1RF0 - chains A and B of the 3 polymer chains in the assembly; structure by X-ray diffraction, 2.81 A resolution.

[Chain A]
Name: Fibrinogen alpha/alpha-E chain
Organism: Homo sapiens
Notes: fragment: Fibrinogen alpha/alpha-E Chain
UniProtKB: P02671 (FIBA_HUMAN); residues 126-191 here correspond to UniProt positions 145-210 (UniProt number = residue number + 19)
Chain sequence (66 residues; row label = number of the first residue in the row):
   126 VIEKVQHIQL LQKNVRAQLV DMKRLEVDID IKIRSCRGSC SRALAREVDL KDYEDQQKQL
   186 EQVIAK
Unresolved in the structure: 126, 191

[Chain B]
Name: Fibrinogen beta chain
Organism: Homo sapiens
Notes: fragment: Fibrinogen Bbeta Chain
UniProtKB: P02675 (FIBB_HUMAN); residues 149-461 here correspond to UniProt positions 179-491 (UniProt number = residue number + 30)
Chain sequence (313 residues; each row starts with the number of its first residue):
   149 HQLYIDETVN SNIPTNLRVL RSILENLRSK IQKLESDVSA QMEYCRTPCT VSCNIPVVSG
   209 KECEEIIRKG GETSEMYLIQ PDSSVKPYRV YCDMNTENGG WTVIQNRQDG SVDFGRKWDP
   269 YKQGFGNVAT NTDGKNYCGL PGEYWLGNDK ISQLTRMGPT ELLIEMEDWK GDKVKAHYGG
   329 FTVQNEANKY QISVNKYRGT AGNALMDGAS QLMGENRTMT IHNGMFFSTY DRDNDGWLTS
   389 DPRKQCSKED GGGWWYNRCH AANPNGRYYW GGQYTWDMAK HGTDDGVVWM NWKGSWYSMR
   449 KMSMKIRPFF PQQ
Unresolved in the structure: 149-153, 460-461
Disulfide bonds: Cys201-Cys286, Cys211-Cys240, Cys394-Cys407
Covalent attachments: N-acetylglucosamine (NAG) linked to Asn364
Bound ions: Ca2+ site 1: Asp261, Gly263, Asp398; Ca2+ site 2: Asp381, Asp383, Trp385
Curated features (UniProtKB/Swiss-Prot):
  - glycosylation: Asn364 (N-linked (GlcNAc...) asparagine)

[Interface between chain A and chain B]
Contacting residue pairs (72):
  Ile133(A) - Ile161(B)  hydrophobic
  Ile133(A) - Asn164(B)
  Leu136(A) - Leu168(B)  hydrophobic
  Gln137(A) - Asn164(B)  hydrogen bond
  Val140(A) - Leu172(B)  hydrophobic
  Gln143(A) - Leu172(B)
  Gln143(A) - Leu175(B)
  Leu144(A) - Ile171(B)  hydrophobic
  Leu144(A) - Leu175(B)  hydrophobic
  Val145(A) - Asp425(B)
  Met147(A) - Leu175(B)
  Met147(A) - Lys178(B)
  Met147(A) - Ile179(B)  hydrophobic
  Lys148(A) - Asp425(B)  salt bridge
  Arg149(A) - Trp424(B)  hydrogen bond (side chain-backbone)
  Arg149(A) - Asp425(B)
  Arg149(A) - Met426(B)
  Arg149(A) - Ala427(B)  hydrogen bond (side chain-backbone)
  Glu151(A) - Lys181(B)  salt bridge
  Glu151(A) - Leu182(B)
  Val152(A) - Tyr417(B)  hydrophobic
  Val152(A) - Met426(B)
  Asp153(A) - Arg415(B)  salt bridge
  Asp153(A) - Lys428(B)  salt bridge
  Ile154(A) - Leu182(B)  hydrophobic
  Ile156(A) - Arg415(B)
  Ile156(A) - Tyr416(B)
  Lys157(A) - Asp398(B)  salt bridge
  Lys157(A) - Arg415(B)
  Ile158(A) - Gln189(B)
  Arg159(A) - Asp257(B)
  Arg159(A) - Gly258(B)
  Arg159(A) - Ser259(B)
  Arg159(A) - Trp418(B)
  Ser160(A) - Gly258(B)  hydrogen bond (backbone-backbone)
  Ser160(A) - Ser259(B)
  Ser160(A) - Val260(B)
  Ser160(A) - Asp261(B)
  Cys161(A) - Gln189(B)
  Arg162(A) - Asp257(B)  salt bridge
  Arg162(A) - Ser259(B)
  Gly163(A) - Cys197(B)  hydrogen bond (backbone-side chain)
  Gly163(A) - Ser259(B)  hydrogen bond (backbone-backbone)
  Gly163(A) - Asn275(B)  hydrogen bond (backbone-side chain)
  Ser164(A) - Pro196(B)
  Ser164(A) - Cys197(B)  hydrogen bond (backbone-backbone)
  Cys165(A) - Tyr192(B)
  Cys165(A) - Cys193(B)  disulfide
  Cys165(A) - Thr195(B)
  Cys165(A) - Pro196(B)
  Cys165(A) - Cys197(B)
  Ser166(A) - Tyr192(B)  hydrogen bond (side chain-backbone)
  Ser166(A) - Thr195(B)  hydrogen bond (backbone-backbone)
  Ser166(A) - Pro196(B)
  Ser166(A) - Cys197(B)
  Arg167(A) - Gln189(B)
  Arg167(A) - Tyr192(B)
  Ala168(A) - Gln189(B)
  Leu169(A) - Asp185(B)
  Leu169(A) - Gln189(B)
  Arg171(A) - Leu182(B)
  Arg171(A) - Asp185(B)  salt bridge
  Asp177(A) - Asn174(B)  hydrogen bond
  Asp177(A) - Lys178(B)  salt bridge
  Tyr178(A) - Lys178(B)
  Gln181(A) - Ile171(B)
  Gln181(A) - Asn174(B)  hydrogen bond
  Gln181(A) - Lys178(B)
  Gln182(A) - Asp425(B)
  Gln184(A) - Val167(B)
  Leu185(A) - Ile171(B)  hydrophobic
  Val188(A) - Asn164(B)
Other interface residues (no listed pair), chain A (39 interface residues in all): Lys129, Val130, Leu150
Other interface residues (no listed pair), chain B (38 interface residues in all): Thr163, Val186, Gly430
Cross-chain cystine bridges: Cys165(A)-Cys193(B)

[Overview]
Chain A and chain B form an interface of 39 and 38 residues respectively; the contacts include 1 disulfide
bond, 12 hydrogen bonds and 8 salt bridges. Polar contacts include Lys148(A)-Asp425(B), Glu151(A)-Lys181(B)
and Asp153(A)-Arg415(B). N-acetylglucosamine is covalently linked to Asn364(B).
Chain A is Fibrinogen alpha/alpha-E chain and chain B is Fibrinogen beta chain, both from Homo sapiens; the
structure, Crystal Structure of Fragment D of gammaE132A Fibrinogen, was determined by X-ray diffraction (same
publication as 1RF1).
